PDB entry 8YEM | X-ray diffraction, 2.74 A resolution | chains D and E of the 6 polymer chains in the assembly

== Chain D ==
Molecule: Tubulin beta chain
From: Sus scrofa
UniProtKB: A0A8D0VN39 (A0A8D0VN39_PIG); residue numbers follow UniProt; this construct covers 1-431
Sequence (431 residues; row label = number of the first residue in the row):
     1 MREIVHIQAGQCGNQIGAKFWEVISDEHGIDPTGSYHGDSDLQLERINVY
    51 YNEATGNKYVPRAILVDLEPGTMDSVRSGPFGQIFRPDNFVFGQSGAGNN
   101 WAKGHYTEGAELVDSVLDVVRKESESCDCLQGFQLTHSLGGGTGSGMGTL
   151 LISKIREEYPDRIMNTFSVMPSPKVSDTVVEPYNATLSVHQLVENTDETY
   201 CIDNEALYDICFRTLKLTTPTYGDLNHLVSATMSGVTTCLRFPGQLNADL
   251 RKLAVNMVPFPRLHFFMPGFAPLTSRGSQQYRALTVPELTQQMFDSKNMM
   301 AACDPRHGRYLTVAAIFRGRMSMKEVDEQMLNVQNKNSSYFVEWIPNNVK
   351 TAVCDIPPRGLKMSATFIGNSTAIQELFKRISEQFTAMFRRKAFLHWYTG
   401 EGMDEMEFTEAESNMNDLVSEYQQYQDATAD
Not modelled in the structure: 274-283

== Chain E ==
Molecule: Stathmin-4
From: Rattus norvegicus
UniProtKB: P63043 (STMN4_RAT); residues 6-141 here correspond to UniProt positions 50-185 (UniProt number = residue number + 44)
Sequence (136 residues; row label = number of the first residue in the row):
     6 MEVIELNKCTSGQSFEVILKPPSFDGVPEFNASLPRRRDPSLEEIQKKLE
    56 AAEERRKYQEAELLKHLAEKREHEREVIQKAIEENNNFIKMAKEKLAQKM
   106 ESNKENREAHLAAMLERLQEKDKHAEEVRKNKELKE
Not modelled in the structure: 29-43
UniProt features mapped onto this chain:
  - modified residue: S46 (Phosphoserine)

== Chain D / chain E interface ==
Residue-residue contacts - 25 pairs, chain D then chain E:
  H105(D) - K126(E)  hydrogen bond
  Y106(D) - H129(E)  hydrogen bond
  Y106(D) - A130(E)  hydrophobic
  Y106(D) - V133(E)  hydrophobic
  Y106(D) - R134(E)  hydrogen bond (backbone-side chain)
  A110(D) - R134(E)
  S153(D) - L123(E)
  S153(D) - K126(E)
  K154(D) - D127(E)  salt bridge
  R156(D) - L123(E)
  E157(D) - L120(E)
  E157(D) - L123(E)
  E157(D) - Q124(E)
  E157(D) - D127(E)
  P160(D) - L116(E)  hydrophobic
  P160(D) - M119(E)
  Q191(D) - K126(E)  hydrogen bond
  N195(D) - L123(E)
  G400(D) - K137(E)
  G400(D) - K140(E)
  E401(D) - K137(E)  salt bridge
  G402(D) - V133(E)
  G402(D) - N136(E)
  M403(D) - V133(E)
  E407(D) - H129(E)  salt bridge
Also at the interface, not in a pair above, chain D (17 interface residues in all): T107, D161
Also at the interface, not in a pair above, chain E (15 interface residues in all): R112

== Summary ==
The interface between chain D and chain E involves 17 residues on one side and 15 on the other, with 4
hydrogen bonds and 3 salt bridges. Polar pairs include K154(D)-D127(E), E401(D)-K137(E) and E407(D)-H129(E).
Chain D is Tubulin beta chain (Sus scrofa) and chain E is Stathmin-4 (Rattus norvegicus); the structure,
Tubulin-RB3_SLD-TTL in complex with compound 9, was determined by X-ray diffraction.
